PDB entry 1SA0 | X-ray diffraction, 3.58 A resolution | chains B and C of the 5 polymer chains in the assembly

Chain B:
Molecule: Tubulin beta chain
From: Bos taurus
UniProtKB: P02554 (TBB_PIG); residue numbers follow UniProt; this construct covers 1-44, 47-360, 369-445
Amino-acid sequence (445 residues; numbered 1 to 455; 10 numbers in that range are skipped by the numbering (no residue carries them; nothing is unmodelled there); the number before each row is that of its first residue):
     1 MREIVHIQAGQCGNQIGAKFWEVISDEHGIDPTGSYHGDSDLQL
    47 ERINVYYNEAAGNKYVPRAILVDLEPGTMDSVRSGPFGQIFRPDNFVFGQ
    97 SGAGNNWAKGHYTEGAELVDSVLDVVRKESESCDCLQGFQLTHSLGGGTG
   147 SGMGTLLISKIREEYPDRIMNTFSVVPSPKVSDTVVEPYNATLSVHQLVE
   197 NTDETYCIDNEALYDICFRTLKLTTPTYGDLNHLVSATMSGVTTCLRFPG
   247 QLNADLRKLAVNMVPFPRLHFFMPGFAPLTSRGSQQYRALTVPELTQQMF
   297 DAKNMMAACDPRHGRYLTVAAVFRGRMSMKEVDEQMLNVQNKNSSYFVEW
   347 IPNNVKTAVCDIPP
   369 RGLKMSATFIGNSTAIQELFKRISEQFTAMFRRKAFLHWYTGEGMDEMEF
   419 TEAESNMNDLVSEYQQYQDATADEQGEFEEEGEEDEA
Unresolved in the structure: 1, 278-285, 439-455
Bound ions: Mg2+: Asn101 (together with GDP)
Residues lining bound ligands:
  - CN2 (2-mercapto-N-[1,2,3,10-tetramethoxy-9-oxo-5,6,7,9-tetrahydro-benzo[a]heptalen-7-yl]acetamide): Val238, Cys241, Leu242, Leu248, Ala250, Lys254, Leu255, Asn258, Met259, Thr314, Val315, Ala316, Val318, Asn350, Lys352, Ile378
  - GDP (guanosine-5'-diphosphate): Gly10, Gln11, Cys12, Gln15, Ile16, Asn101, Ser140, Gly142, Gly143, Gly144, Thr145, Gly146, Ser147, Val171, Pro173, Val177, Ser178, Asp179, Glu183, Asn206, Leu209, Tyr224, Leu227, Asn228

Chain C:
Molecule: Tubulin alpha chain
From: Bos taurus
UniProtKB: P02550 (TBA_PIG); residue numbers follow UniProt; this construct covers 1-451
Amino-acid sequence (451 residues; row label = number of the first residue in the row):
     1 MRECISIHVGQAGVQIGNACWELYCLEHGIQPDGQMPSDKTIGGGDDSFN
    51 TFFSETGAGKHVPRAVFVDLEPTVIDEVRTGTYRQLFHPEQLITGKEDAA
   101 NNYARGHYTIGKEIIDLVLDRIRKLADQCTGLQGFSVFHSFGGGTGSGFT
   151 SLLMERLSVDYGKKSKLEFSIYPAPQVSTAVVEPYNSILTTHTTLEHSDC
   201 AFMVDNEAIYDICRRNLDIERPTYTNLNRLIGQIVSSITASLRFDGALNV
   251 DLTEFQTNLVPYPRIHFPLATYAPVISAEKAYHEQLSVAEITNACFEPAN
   301 QMVKCDPRHGKYMACCLLYRGDVVPKDVNAAIATIKTKRTIQFVDWCPTG
   351 FKVGINYEPPTVVPGGDLAKVQRAVCMLSNTTAIAEAWARLDHKFDLMYA
   401 KRAFVHWYVGEGMEEGEFSEAREDMAALEKDYEEVGVDSVEGEGEEEGEE
   451 Y
Unresolved in the structure: 1, 37-46, 280-284, 438-451
Bound ions: Mg2+: Gly144 (together with GTP)
Residues lining bound ligands:
  - CN2 (2-mercapto-N-[1,2,3,10-tetramethoxy-9-oxo-5,6,7,9-tetrahydro-benzo[a]heptalen-7-yl]acetamide): Ser178, Thr179, Ala180, Val181
  - GTP: Gly10, Gln11, Ala12, Gln15, Ile16, Asp69, Glu71, Asp98, Ala99, Ala100, Asn101, Ser140, Gly142, Gly143, Gly144, Thr145, Gly146, Ile171, Pro173, Val177, Ser178, Thr179, Glu183, Asn206, Tyr224, Asn228, Ile231

Interface between chain B and chain C:
Pairs across the interface (31):
  Ala99(B) with Asp251(C)
  Gly100(B) with Glu254(C)
  Asn101(B) with Glu254(C), hydrogen bond
  Lys105(B) with Thr253(C)
  Asp179(B) with Asn258(C)
  Thr180(B) with Thr257(C)
  Val181(B) with Asn258(C)
  Thr220(B) with Lys326(C)
  Thr221(B) with Val324(C); Pro325(C); Lys326(C), hydrogen bond (side chain-backbone)
  Ala397(B) with Trp346(C)
  Met398(B) with Trp346(C); Pro348(C), hydrophobic
  Arg401(B) with Tyr262(C), hydrogen bond (backbone-side chain); Trp346(C); Val435(C), hydrogen bond (side chain-backbone); Gly436(C); Val437(C)
  Lys402(B) with Tyr262(C), hydrogen bond (backbone-side chain)
  Ala403(B) with Pro261(C); Tyr262(C)
  Phe404(B) with Thr257(C); Val260(C); Pro261(C), hydrophobic
  His406(B) with Val260(C); Pro261(C); Pro263(C)
  Trp407(B) with Gln256(C); Thr257(C), hydrogen bond; Val260(C)
Other interface residues (no listed pair), chain B (21 interface residues in all): Gln96, Gly98, Val182, Tyr210
Other interface residues (no listed pair), chain C (24 interface residues in all): Arg2, Asp199, Ala314, Asn329, Lys352, Glu434

Summary:
21 residues of chain B face 24 of chain C across their interface; the contacts include 6 hydrogen bonds. Polar
contacts include Asn101(B)-Glu254(C), Thr221(B)-Lys326(C) and Arg401(B)-Tyr262(C). Chain B binds GDP and
compound CN2. Ligands of chain C: GTP and compound CN2.
Here chain B is Tubulin beta chain and chain C is Tubulin alpha chain, both from Bos taurus. Entry 1SA0
(Tubulin-colchicine: stathmin-like domain complex) was determined by X-ray diffraction, deposited together
with 1SA1.
